Entry 8AC5 (electron microscopy, 3.10 A resolution); this record covers chains N and S of the 20 polymer chains in the assembly.

[Chain N]
Protein: Cytochrome b
Organism: Yarrowia lipolytica
Reference sequence: Q9B6D0 (CYB_YARLI); residues 1-385 here = UniProt positions 1-385
Sequence (385 residues; each row starts with the number of its first residue):
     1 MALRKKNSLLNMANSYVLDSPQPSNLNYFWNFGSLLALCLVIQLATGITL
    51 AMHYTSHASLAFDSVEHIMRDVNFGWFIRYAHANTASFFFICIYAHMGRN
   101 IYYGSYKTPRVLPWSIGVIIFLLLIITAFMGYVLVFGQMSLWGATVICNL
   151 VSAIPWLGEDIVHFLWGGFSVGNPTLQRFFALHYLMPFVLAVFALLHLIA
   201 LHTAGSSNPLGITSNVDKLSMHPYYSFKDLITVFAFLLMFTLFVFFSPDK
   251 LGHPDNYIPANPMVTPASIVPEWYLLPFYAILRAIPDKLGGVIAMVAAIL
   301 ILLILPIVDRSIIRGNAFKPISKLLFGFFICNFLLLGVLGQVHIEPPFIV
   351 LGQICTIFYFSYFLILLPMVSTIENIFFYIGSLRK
Unresolved in the structure: 384-385
Swiss-Prot annotation at these positions:
  - binding site (heme b): His-82, His-96, His-183, His-197
  - binding site (a ubiquinone): His-202
Metal / ion sites: heme c Fe site 1: His-82, His-183; heme c Fe site 2: His-96, His-197
Small-molecule neighbours:
  - heme c (HEC), molecule 1: Trp-30, Gly-33, Ser-34, Leu-36, Ala-37, Phe-89, Ile-93, His-96, Met-97, Arg-99, Asn-100, Ser-105, Arg-110, Pro-113, Trp-114, Gly-117, Val-118, Ile-120, Phe-121, Leu-190, Ala-194, His-197, Leu-198, Leu-201, Ser-206, Ser-207
  - heme c (HEC), molecule 2: Leu-40, Gln-43, Leu-44, Gly-47, Ile-48, Leu-50, Ala-51, Tyr-54, Val-65, Arg-79, His-82, Ala-83, Ala-86, Phe-89, Leu-124, Thr-127, Ala-128, Gly-131, Tyr-132, Leu-134, Val-135, Phe-180, His-183, Tyr-184, Pro-187, Leu-190, Tyr-274
  - 1,2-diacyl-sn-glycero-3-phosphocholine (PC1): Asn-27, Phe-29, Tyr-94, Ala-95, Gly-98, Arg-99, Tyr-102, Tyr-103, Pro-209, Leu-210, Ala-317, Lys-323, Phe-326, Gly-327, Ile-330, Cys-331, Phe-333
  - phosphatidylethanolamine (PTY), molecule 1: Ser-34, Ala-37, Leu-38, His-222, Pro-223, Tyr-225, Ser-226, Phe-227, Asp-229, Leu-230, Phe-234
  - phosphatidylethanolamine (PTY), molecule 2: Ile-42, Phe-74, Phe-77, Phe-234, Leu-237, Phe-240, Phe-245

[Chain S]
Protein: Cytochrome b-c1 complex subunit 8
Organism: Yarrowia lipolytica
Reference sequence: Q6C387 (Q6C387_YARLI); residues 3-95 here correspond to UniProt positions 1-93 (UniProt number = residue number - 2)
Sequence (93 residues; row label = number of the first residue in the row):
     3 MGGNGHYMGWWGHMGSPPQKGIAGYTISPFAARPFAGVVHAAIFNTFRRT
    53 KNQALFVILPVSFFYYVWTQASEKNEWLYTKAGRHELAKALAE
Unresolved in the structure: 3-8, 94-95
Small-molecule neighbours: 1,2-diacyl-sn-glycero-3-phosphocholine (PC1): Gln-55, Phe-58, Val-59

[Chain N / chain S interface]
Contacting residue pairs - 53 pairs, chain N then chain S:
  Ser-15(N) / Trp-12(S)
  Asp-19(N) / Trp-12(S)
  Asp-19(N) / Trp-13(S)  hydrogen bond (backbone-side chain)
  Ser-20(N) / Trp-12(S)
  Pro-21(N) / Trp-12(S)
  Pro-21(N) / Trp-13(S)  hydrophobic
  Pro-21(N) / Met-16(S)  hydrophobic
  Pro-109(N) / Tyr-9(S)  hydrophobic
  His-202(N) / Met-10(S)
  His-202(N) / Trp-12(S)
  Thr-203(N) / Tyr-9(S)
  Thr-203(N) / Met-10(S)  hydrogen bond (backbone-backbone)
  Ala-204(N) / Met-10(S)
  Gly-205(N) / Met-10(S)
  Asn-215(N) / Tyr-9(S)  hydrogen bond (side chain-backbone)
  Asn-215(N) / Met-10(S)
  Asn-215(N) / Met-16(S)
  Asn-215(N) / Ser-18(S)
  Val-216(N) / Ser-18(S)
  Val-216(N) / Gln-21(S)  hydrogen bond (backbone-side chain)
  Lys-218(N) / Met-10(S)
  Lys-218(N) / Trp-13(S)
  Lys-218(N) / Met-16(S)
  Leu-219(N) / Trp-13(S)
  Ser-220(N) / Trp-13(S)
  Pro-320(N) / Phe-58(S)
  Lys-323(N) / Gln-55(S)  hydrogen bond
  Lys-323(N) / Phe-58(S)
  Gly-327(N) / Pro-62(S)
  Phe-328(N) / Pro-62(S)  hydrophobic
  Phe-328(N) / Phe-66(S)
  Cys-331(N) / Val-63(S)  hydrophobic
  Cys-331(N) / Phe-66(S)  hydrophobic
  Asn-332(N) / Phe-66(S)
  Leu-335(N) / Phe-66(S)  hydrophobic
  Val-338(N) / Trp-70(S)  hydrophobic
  Val-342(N) / Trp-70(S)  hydrophobic
  Glu-345(N) / Asn-77(S)  hydrogen bond
  Glu-345(N) / Tyr-81(S)
  Pro-346(N) / Asn-77(S)  hydrogen bond (backbone-side chain)
  Pro-346(N) / Leu-80(S)
  Pro-346(N) / Tyr-81(S)
  Pro-346(N) / Leu-89(S)  hydrophobic
  Pro-346(N) / Ala-92(S)  hydrophobic
  Pro-346(N) / Leu-93(S)
  Pro-347(N) / Ala-73(S)
  Pro-347(N) / Asn-77(S)
  Phe-348(N) / Trp-70(S)  hydrophobic
  Phe-348(N) / Ala-73(S)  hydrophobic
  Phe-348(N) / Ser-74(S)
  Phe-348(N) / Asn-77(S)
  Leu-351(N) / Val-69(S)  hydrophobic
  Leu-351(N) / Ala-73(S)  hydrophobic
Other interface residues (no listed pair), chain N (30 interface residues in all): Leu-324, Leu-339
Other interface residues (no listed pair), chain S (27 interface residues in all): Gly-17, Pro-19, Leu-61, Phe-65, Lys-76

[Summary]
30 residues of chain N and 27 residues of chain S are in contact, with 7 hydrogen bonds. Polar contacts
include Asp-19(N)/Trp-13(S), Asn-215(N)/Tyr-9(S) and Val-216(N)/Gln-21(S).
1,2-diacyl-sn-glycero-3-phosphocholine is bound between chain N and chain S. Chain N binds
phosphatidylethanolamine and heme c.
Here chain N is Cytochrome b and chain S is Cytochrome b-c1 complex subunit 8, both from Yarrowia lipolytica.
Entry 8AC5 (Complex III2 from Yarrowia lipolytica, with decylubiquinol, oxidised, b-position) was determined
by electron microscopy, deposited together with 8AB6, 8AB7, 8AB8, 8AB9, 8ABA, 8ABB and 11 further entries.
